Entry 3O6F (X-ray diffraction, 2.80 A resolution); this record covers chains A and B of the 4 polymer chains in the assembly.

# Chain A
Molecule: HLA class II histocompatibility antigen, DR alpha chain
From: Homo sapiens
UniProt: P01903 (DRA_HUMAN); residues 1-182 here correspond to UniProt positions 26-207 (UniProt number = residue number + 25)
Sequence (182 residues; numbered 1 to 182; the number before each row is that of its first residue):
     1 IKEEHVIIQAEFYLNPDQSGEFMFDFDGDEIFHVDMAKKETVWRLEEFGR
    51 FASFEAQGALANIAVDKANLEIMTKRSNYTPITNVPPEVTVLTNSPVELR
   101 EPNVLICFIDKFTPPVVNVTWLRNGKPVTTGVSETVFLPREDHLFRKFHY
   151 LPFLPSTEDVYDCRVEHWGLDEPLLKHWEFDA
Disordered / not traced: 1-3, 182
Disulfides: Cys107-Cys163
Swiss-Prot annotation at these positions:
  - region: Glu179 to Ala182 (Connecting peptide)
  - site: Gln9 (Self- and pathogen-derived peptide antigen), Gly49 (Self-peptide antigen), Phe51 (Self- and pathogen-derived peptide antigen), Ala52 (Self-peptide antigen), Ser53 (Self- and pathogen-derived peptide antigen), Glu55 (Pathogen-derived peptide antigen), Asn62 (Self- and pathogen-derived peptide antigen), Asn69 (Pathogen-derived peptide antigen), Arg76 (Self- and pathogen-derived peptide antigen)
  - glycosylation (N-linked (GlcNAc...) asparagine): Asn78, Asn118

# Chain B
Molecule: HLA class II histocompatibility antigen, DRB1-4 beta chain
From: Homo sapiens
UniProt: P13760 (2B14_HUMAN); residues 31-221 here correspond to UniProt positions 30-220 (UniProt number = residue number - 1)
Sequence (221 residues; each row starts with the number of its first residue):
     1 FSWGAEGQRPGFGSGGGSLVPRGSGGGGSGDTRPRFLEQVKHECHFFNGT
    51 ERVRFLDRYFYHQEEYVRFDSDVGEYRAVTELGRPDAEYWNSQKDLLEQK
   101 RAAVDTYCRHNYGVGESFTVQRRVYPEVTVYPAKTQPLQHHNLLVCSVNG
   151 FYPGSIEVRWFRNGQEEKTGVVSTGLIQNGDWTFQTLVMLETVPRSGEVY
   201 TCQVEHPSLTSPLTVEWRARS
Disordered / not traced: 17-30, 134-142, 219-221
Disulfides: Cys44-Cys108, Cys146-Cys202

# Chain A / chain B interface
Pairs across the interface (132; chain A residue first):
  Glu4(A) - Phe46(B)
  Glu4(A) - Asn48(B)
  His5(A) - Cys44(B)
  His5(A) - His45(B)
  His5(A) - Phe46(B)  hydrogen bond (backbone-backbone)
  His5(A) - Val120(B)
  Val6(A) - Cys44(B)
  Val6(A) - His45(B)
  Ile7(A) - His42(B)
  Ile7(A) - Glu43(B)
  Ile7(A) - Cys44(B)  hydrogen bond (backbone-backbone)
  Ile7(A) - Phe46(B)  hydrophobic
  Ile8(A) - His42(B)
  Ile8(A) - Glu43(B)
  Gln9(A) - Ala5(B)
  Gln9(A) - Glu6(B)  hydrogen bond (side chain-backbone)
  Gln9(A) - Val40(B)
  Gln9(A) - Lys41(B)
  Gln9(A) - His42(B)  hydrogen bond (backbone-backbone)
  Gln9(A) - Tyr107(B)  hydrogen bond
  Ala10(A) - Val40(B)
  Glu11(A) - Gln8(B)  hydrogen bond
  Glu11(A) - Gln39(B)
  Glu11(A) - Val40(B)  hydrogen bond (backbone-backbone)
  Glu11(A) - His42(B)  salt bridge
  Phe12(A) - Leu37(B)  hydrophobic
  Phe12(A) - Glu38(B)
  Tyr13(A) - Leu37(B)
  Tyr13(A) - Glu38(B)  hydrogen bond (backbone-backbone)
  Leu14(A) - Phe36(B)
  Leu14(A) - Leu37(B)  hydrophobic
  Asn15(A) - Arg35(B)
  Asn15(A) - Phe36(B)  hydrogen bond (backbone-backbone)
  Pro16(A) - Pro34(B)
  Pro16(A) - Arg35(B)
  Asp17(A) - Arg35(B)  salt bridge
  Phe24(A) - Trp3(B)
  Phe24(A) - Gly4(B)
  Phe24(A) - Tyr107(B)
  Phe26(A) - Thr119(B)
  Phe26(A) - Val120(B)
  Phe26(A) - Tyr152(B)
  Phe26(A) - Trp182(B)  hydrophobic
  Asp27(A) - Gln178(B)
  Gly28(A) - Gln178(B)
  Asp29(A) - Tyr152(B)
  Asp29(A) - Gln178(B)
  Asp29(A) - Trp182(B)  hydrogen bond (side chain-backbone)
  Glu30(A) - Trp182(B)  hydrogen bond (backbone-side chain)
  Ile31(A) - Trp3(B)  hydrophobic
  Phe32(A) - Trp3(B)
  Arg44(A) - Gly180(B)  hydrogen bond (side chain-backbone)
  Arg44(A) - Asp181(B)
  Leu45(A) - Arg122(B)
  Phe48(A) - Phe118(B)  hydrophobic
  Arg50(A) - Phe1(B)
  Phe51(A) - Phe118(B)  hydrophobic
  Ala52(A) - Val114(B)  hydrophobic
  Ser53(A) - Phe1(B)
  Ser53(A) - Ser2(B)
  Ser53(A) - Trp3(B)  hydrogen bond (backbone-backbone)
  Phe54(A) - Trp3(B)
  Phe54(A) - Ala5(B)  hydrophobic
  Asn62(A) - Glu6(B)  hydrogen bond (side chain-backbone)
  Asn62(A) - Gly7(B)
  Asn62(A) - Gln8(B)  hydrogen bond
  Val65(A) - Gln8(B)
  Val65(A) - Arg9(B)
  Val65(A) - Pro10(B)
  Asp66(A) - Gln8(B)  hydrogen bond
  Asp66(A) - Glu38(B)
  Asp66(A) - Val40(B)
  Asn69(A) - Arg9(B)
  Asn69(A) - Pro10(B)
  Asn69(A) - Gly11(B)  hydrogen bond (side chain-backbone)
  Asn69(A) - Glu38(B)
  Leu70(A) - Phe36(B)
  Leu70(A) - Leu37(B)
  Leu70(A) - Glu38(B)
  Glu71(A) - Gly15(B)
  Glu71(A) - Gly16(B)
  Ile72(A) - Gly11(B)
  Ile72(A) - Phe12(B)
  Ile72(A) - Ser14(B)
  Met73(A) - Glu38(B)
  Met73(A) - Tyr61(B)  hydrophobic
  Met73(A) - Tyr66(B)  hydrophobic
  Met73(A) - Leu82(B)  hydrophobic
  Thr74(A) - Phe36(B)
  Thr74(A) - Tyr61(B)
  Lys75(A) - Ser14(B)  hydrogen bond
  Lys75(A) - Gly15(B)  hydrogen bond (side chain-backbone)
  Arg76(A) - Phe12(B)  hydrogen bond (side chain-backbone)
  Arg76(A) - Leu82(B)  hydrogen bond (side chain-backbone)
  Arg76(A) - Pro85(B)
  Arg76(A) - Asp86(B)  salt bridge
  Ser77(A) - Tyr61(B)  hydrogen bond
  Tyr79(A) - Phe36(B)
  Thr80(A) - Phe36(B)
  Thr80(A) - Tyr61(B)  hydrogen bond (backbone-side chain)
  Thr80(A) - His62(B)  hydrogen bond (backbone-side chain)
  Pro81(A) - Pro34(B)  hydrophobic
  Pro81(A) - Arg35(B)
  Pro81(A) - Phe36(B)  hydrophobic
  Pro81(A) - His62(B)  hydrogen bond (backbone-side chain)
  Ile82(A) - Arg35(B)  hydrogen bond (backbone-backbone)
  Ile82(A) - His62(B)  hydrogen bond (backbone-side chain)
  Leu92(A) - Gln185(B)
  Thr93(A) - Gln185(B)  hydrogen bond (backbone-side chain)
  Asn94(A) - Asn149(B)
  Asn94(A) - Gln185(B)
  Pro96(A) - Tyr131(B)
  Pro96(A) - Ser147(B)
  Pro96(A) - Asn149(B)
  Thr113(A) - Gln63(B)
  Pro115(A) - Leu37(B)
  Arg140(A) - Lys41(B)  hydrogen bond (backbone-side chain)
  His143(A) - Gln39(B)  hydrogen bond (backbone-side chain)
  His143(A) - Lys41(B)
  His143(A) - Arg58(B)
  His143(A) - Phe60(B)
  His143(A) - Gln63(B)
  Leu144(A) - Gln63(B)
  Phe145(A) - Gln39(B)
  Arg146(A) - Gln178(B)
  Phe148(A) - Gln178(B)
  Phe148(A) - Asn179(B)
  Phe148(A) - Gly180(B)
  Tyr150(A) - Asn179(B)  hydrogen bond (side chain-backbone)
  Tyr150(A) - Gly180(B)
  Tyr150(A) - Asp181(B)
  Trp168(A) - Arg35(B)
Other interface residues (no listed pair), chain A (69 interface residues in all): Phe22, Val85, Ser95, Ile106, Pro114, Thr135, Pro139, Glu141, Asp142
Other interface residues (no listed pair), chain B (65 interface residues in all): Gly13, Asp31, Arg33, Phe47, Gly49, Gly83, Trp90, Asn111, Tyr112, Ile177, Phe184

# Overview
69 residues of chain A face 65 of chain B across their interface; the contacts include 31 hydrogen bonds and 3
salt bridges. Polar contacts include Glu11(A)-His42(B), Asp17(A)-Arg35(B) and Arg76(A)-Asp86(B).
Chain A is HLA class II histocompatibility antigen, DR alpha chain and chain B is HLA class II
histocompatibility antigen, DRB1-4 beta chain, both from Homo sapiens; the structure, Crystal structure of a
human autoimmune TCR MS2-3C8 bound to MHC class II self-ligand MBP/HLA-DR4, was determined by X-ray
diffraction.
